PDB entry 4YDJ | X-ray diffraction, 2.31 A resolution | chains H and L of the 3 polymer chains in the assembly

# Chain H
Name: Heavy chain of antibody 44-VRC13.01
From: Homo sapiens
Notes: antibody fragment or engineered binder
Chain sequence (238 residues; row label = number of the first residue in the row; a row labelled like 35A-35E holds insertion residues (35A, then the next letters in order)):
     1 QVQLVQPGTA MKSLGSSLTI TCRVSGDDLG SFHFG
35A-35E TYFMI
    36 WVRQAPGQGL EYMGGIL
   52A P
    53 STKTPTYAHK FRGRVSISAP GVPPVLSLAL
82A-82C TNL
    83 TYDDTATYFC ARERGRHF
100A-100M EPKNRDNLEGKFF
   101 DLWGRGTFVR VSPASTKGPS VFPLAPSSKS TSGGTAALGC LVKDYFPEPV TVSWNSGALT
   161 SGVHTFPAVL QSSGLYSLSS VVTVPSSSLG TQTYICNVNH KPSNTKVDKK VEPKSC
Disulfides: Cys22-Cys92, Cys140-Cys196
Covalent attachments: N-acetylglucosamine (NAG) linked to Asn82B

# Chain L
Name: Light chain of antibody 44-VRC13.01
From: Homo sapiens
Notes: antibody fragment or engineered binder
Chain sequence (206 residues; numbered 1 to 212 plus 1 insertion-coded residue; 7 numbers in that range are skipped by the numbering (no residue carries them; nothing is unmodelled there); the number before each row is that of its first residue):
     1 QSALTQPAS
    11 VSGSPGQSIN ISCAGRS
    31 DRVSWYQQRP NGVPKLLMFD VYRRPSGVSD RFSGSHSGDT AFLTISGLQT EDEADYYCTS
    91 HP
    96 YAFGAGTKVN V
  106A L
   107 RQPKANPTVT LFPPSSEELQ ANKATLVCLI SDFYPGAVTV AWKADSSPVK AGVETTTPSK
   167 QSNNKYAASS YLSLTPEQWK SHKSYSCQVT HEGSTVEKTV APTECS
Disordered / not traced: 212
Disulfides: Cys23-Cys88, Cys134-Cys193
Covalent attachments: N-acetylglucosamine (NAG) linked to Asn20

# Interface between chain H and chain L
Contacting residue pairs - 74 pairs, chain H then chain L:
  Gln39(H) with Gln38(L), hydrogen bond; Tyr87(L)
  Gly42(H) with Thr163(L)
  Gln43(H) with Tyr87(L)
  Gly44(H) with Tyr87(L)
  Leu45(H) with Pro44(L), hydrophobic; Tyr87(L), hydrophobic; Phe98(L)
  Tyr47(H) with Tyr96(L); Phe98(L)
  Ala60(H) with Gln1(L)
  His61(H) with Gln1(L)
  Phe91(H) with Pro44(L)
  Glu95(H) with Tyr96(L), hydrogen bond
  Asp100F(H) with Arg53(L), salt bridge
  Leu100H(H) with Phe49(L), hydrophobic; Arg53(L)
  Glu100I(H) with Arg32(L); Asp50(L)
  Lys100K(H) with Ser34(L); His91(L); Tyr96(L)
  Phe100L(H) with Ser34(L); Tyr36(L); Leu46(L), hydrophobic; Phe49(L), hydrophobic; Tyr96(L)
  Phe100M(H) with Tyr36(L), hydrogen bond (backbone-side chain); Leu46(L); Tyr96(L), hydrophobic
  Asp101(H) with Leu46(L)
  Trp103(H) with Tyr36(L), hydrophobic; Val43(L), hydrophobic; Pro44(L)
  Gly104(H) with Val43(L)
  Arg105(H) with Val43(L)
  Phe122(H) with Ser121(L); Glu123(L); Glu124(L)
  Pro123(H) with Ser121(L); Glu123(L)
  Leu124(H) with Phe118(L), hydrophobic
  Ala125(H) with Phe118(L)
  Ser130(H) with Thr114(L); Val115(L), hydrogen bond (side chain-backbone); Thr116(L); Lys204(L), hydrogen bond
  Ala137(H) with Phe118(L)
  Leu141(H) with Thr131(L); Val133(L), hydrophobic; Tyr177(L), hydrophobic
  Lys143(H) with Glu124(L), salt bridge; Lys129(L); Thr131(L)
  His164(H) with Gln167(L); Ala173(L)
  Phe166(H) with Leu135(L), hydrophobic; Ile136(L); Ala174(L); Ser175(L)
  Pro167(H) with Ser165(L)
  Ala168(H) with Thr162(L)
  Val169(H) with Tyr177(L), hydrophobic
  Gln171(H) with Glu160(L)
  Ser172(H) with Glu160(L), hydrogen bond (backbone-side chain)
  Leu178(H) with Tyr177(L)
  Ser179(H) with Val133(L); Leu135(L); Tyr177(L), hydrogen bond
  Lys209(H) with Glu123(L), salt bridge
  Lys214(H) with Pro119(L); Cys211(L)
  Ser215(H) with Cys211(L), hydrogen bond (backbone-side chain)
  Cys216(H) with Cys211(L), hydrogen bond (side chain-backbone)
Also at the interface, not in a pair above, chain H (51 interface residues in all): Phe35C, Val37, Glu46, Lys100C, Ser120, Ser127, Lys129, Leu170, Ser177, Val181
Also at the interface, not in a pair above, chain L (46 interface residues in all): Ser56, Ala100, Ala127, Ser137, Thr161, Thr205, Glu210

# In short
The interface between chain H and chain L involves 51 residues on one side and 46 on the other; the contacts
include 9 hydrogen bonds and 3 salt bridges. Polar contacts include Asp100F(H)-Arg53(L), Lys143(H)-Glu124(L)
and Lys209(H)-Glu123(L).
Here chain H is Heavy chain of antibody 44-VRC13.01 and chain L is Light chain of antibody 44-VRC13.01, both
from Homo sapiens. Entry 4YDJ (Crystal structure of broadly and potently neutralizing antibody 44-VRC13.01 in
complex with HIV-1 clade AE strain ...) was determined by X-ray diffraction together with 4YDI, 4YDK, 4YDL and
4YE4 from the same study.
